1HP1 - chain A; structure by X-ray diffraction, 1.70 A resolution.

[Chain A]
Molecule: 5'-nucleotidase
Source organism: Escherichia coli
Notes: EC 3.1.3.5, 3.6.1.45
Reference sequence: P07024 (USHA_ECOLI); aligned to UniProt positions 26-532 over residues 26-541 (the alignment contains insertions or deletions, so no single offset holds)
Sequence (516 residues; row label = number of the first residue in the row; note: 9 numbers in that range are skipped by the numbering (no residue carries them; nothing is unmodelled there)):
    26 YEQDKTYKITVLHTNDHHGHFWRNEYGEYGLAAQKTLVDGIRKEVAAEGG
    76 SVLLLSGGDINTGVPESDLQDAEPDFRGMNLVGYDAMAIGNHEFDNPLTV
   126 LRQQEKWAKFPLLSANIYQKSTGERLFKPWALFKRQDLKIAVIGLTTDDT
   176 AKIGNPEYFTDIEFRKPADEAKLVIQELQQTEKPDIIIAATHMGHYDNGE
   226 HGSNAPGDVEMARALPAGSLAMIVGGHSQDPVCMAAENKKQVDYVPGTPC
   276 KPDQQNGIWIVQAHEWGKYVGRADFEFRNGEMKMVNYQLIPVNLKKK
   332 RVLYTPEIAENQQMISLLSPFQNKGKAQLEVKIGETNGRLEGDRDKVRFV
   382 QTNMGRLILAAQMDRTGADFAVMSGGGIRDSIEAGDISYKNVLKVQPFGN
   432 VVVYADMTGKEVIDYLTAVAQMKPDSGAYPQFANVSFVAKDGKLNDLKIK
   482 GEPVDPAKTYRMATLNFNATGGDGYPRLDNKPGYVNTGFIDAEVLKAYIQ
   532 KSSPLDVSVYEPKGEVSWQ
Cystine bridges: Cys258-Cys275
Bound ions: Zn2+ site 1: Asp41, His43, Asp84, Gln254 (together with carbonate ion); Zn2+ site 2: Asp84, Asn116, His217, His252 (together with carbonate ion)
Ligand contacts:
  - ATP (adenosine-5'-triphosphate): Arg375, Arg379, Ser405, Gly407, Gly408, Arg410, Phe429, Asn431, Gly458, Ala459, Phe498, Asp504
  - carbonate ion (CO3): Asp41, His43, Asp84, Asn116, His117, His252, Gln254, Asn517, Thr518, Gly519
Swiss-Prot annotation at these positions:
  - binding site (Zn(2+)): Asp41, His43, Asp84, Asn116, His217, His252, Gln254
  - site (Transition state stabilizer): His117, Asp120

[Summary]
Bound to chain A: carbonate ion and ATP. Asp41, His43, Asp84 and Gln254 form the Zn2+ site 1. Asp84, Asn116,
His217 and His252 coordinate Zn2+ site 2. From UniProt: 7 Zn2+-binding residues.
Chain A is 5'-nucleotidase (Escherichia coli); the structure, 5'-nucleotidase (open form) complex with ATP,
was determined by X-ray diffraction (same publication as 1HO5 and 1HPU).
